6BHI - chains A and B; structure by X-ray diffraction, 1.40 A resolution.

== Chain A ==
Name: Histone-lysine N-methyltransferase SETDB1
Organism: Homo sapiens
Notes: EC 2.1.1.43
UniProt: Q15047 (SETB1_HUMAN); residue numbers follow UniProt; this construct covers 190-410
Sequence (239 residues; row label = number of the first residue in the row):
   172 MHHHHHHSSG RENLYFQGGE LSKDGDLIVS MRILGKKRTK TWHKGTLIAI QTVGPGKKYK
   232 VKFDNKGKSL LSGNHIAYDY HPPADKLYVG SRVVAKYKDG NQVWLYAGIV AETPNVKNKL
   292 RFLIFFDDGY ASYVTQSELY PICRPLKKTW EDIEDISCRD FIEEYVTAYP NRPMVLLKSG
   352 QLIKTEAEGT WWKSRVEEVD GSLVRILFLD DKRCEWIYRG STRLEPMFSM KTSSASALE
Disordered / not traced: 172-189, 255, 407-410
Construct notes: expression tag (172-189); engineered mutation A358 (Trp in Q15047)
What the authors report for this chain:
  - mutagenesis - F332A: abolished binding to H3 containing K14ac and K9me2
  - mutagenesis - D382A, D382R: unchanged binding to K9me2 or K9me3
  - mutagenesis - Y268A: decreased binding to H3K9me3/K14ac
  - mutagenesis - Y268A: unchanged binding to H3K9me2/K14ac
  - mutagenesis - Y268A: unchanged binding to H3K9me1/K14ac
  - mutagenesis - R384A (3- to 6-fold): increased binding to Histone H3.1 (chain B)
  - mutagenesis - F332A, I388A, R394A: decreased localization

== Chain B ==
Name: Histone H3.1
UniProt: P68431 (H31_HUMAN); residues 4-19 here correspond to UniProt positions 5-20 (UniProt number = residue number + 1)
Sequence (16 residues; row label = number of the first residue in the row):
     4 KQTARKSTGG KAPRKQ
Disordered / not traced: 4-8, 19
Modified / non-standard residues: K9 (N-trimethyllysine; M3L); K14 (N(6)-acetyllysine; ALY)

== Chain A / chain B interface ==
Contacting residue pairs - 31 pairs, chain A then chain B:
  T212(A) with K9(B)
  Y268(A) with K9(B)
  W275(A) with K9(B)
  Y277(A) with K9(B)
  F296(A) with K14(B)
  D299(A) with K9(B); T11(B)
  G300(A) with T11(B), hydrogen bond (backbone-side chain); G13(B); K14(B)
  Y301(A) with T11(B)
  A302(A) with K14(B)
  F332(A) with K14(B)
  E357(A) with P16(B); R17(B), hydrogen bond (side chain-backbone)
  E359(A) with G12(B); R17(B)
  G360(A) with R17(B)
  E386(A) with T11(B); G12(B), hydrogen bond (side chain-backbone); K14(B)
  W387(A) with K14(B)
  I388(A) with K14(B)
  Y389(A) with K14(B)
  S392(A) with K14(B), hydrogen bond (side chain-backbone)
  T393(A) with P16(B)
  R394(A) with G12(B); G13(B), hydrogen bond (side chain-backbone); K14(B); A15(B); P16(B)
Interface residues without a listed pair, chain A (23 interface residues in all): D270, W362, F399
Interface residues without a listed pair, chain B (9 interface residues in all): S10
Interface features reported in the paper:
  - specific contacts: F332(A)-K14(B)

== Overview ==
23 residues of chain A and 9 residues of chain B are in contact; the contacts include 5 hydrogen bonds. Among
the polar pairs are G300(A)-T11(B), E357(A)-R17(B) and E386(A)-G12(B). The paper describes a contact between
F332(A) and K14(B). The paper reports that F332A, I388A and R394A of chain A reduce localization; F332A of
chain A abolishes binding to H3 containing K14ac and K9me2; 7 substitutions were tested in all.
Here chain A is Histone-lysine N-methyltransferase SETDB1 (Homo sapiens) and chain B is Histone H3.1. Entry
6BHI (Crystal structure of SETDB1 with a modified H3 peptide) was determined by X-ray diffraction together
with 6BHD, 6BHE, 6BHG and 6BHH from the same study.
